PDB entry 3D4X | X-ray diffraction, 2.20 A resolution | chains B and C of the 4 polymer chains in the assembly

[Chain B]
Molecule: Hemoglobin subunit beta-A/B
From: Felis silvestris catus
UniProtKB: P07412 (HBB_FELCA); residues 2-146 here = UniProt positions 2-146
Chain sequence (145 residues; each row starts with the number of its first residue):
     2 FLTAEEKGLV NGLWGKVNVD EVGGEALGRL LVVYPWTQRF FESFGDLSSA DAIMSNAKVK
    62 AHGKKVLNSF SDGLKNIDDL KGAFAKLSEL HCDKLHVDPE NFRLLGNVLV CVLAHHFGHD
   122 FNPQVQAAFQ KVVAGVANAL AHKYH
Bound ions: heme Fe near H92 (its only coordinating residue here)
Small-molecule neighbours: heme (HEM): T38, F41, F42, F45, H63, K66, V67, S70, F85, L88, L91, H92, L96, V98, N102, F103, L106, L141
Curated features (UniProtKB/Swiss-Prot):
  - binding site (heme b): H63, H92
  - modified residue: S44 (Phosphoserine), K59 (N6-acetyllysine), K82 (N6-acetyllysine), C93 (S-nitrosocysteine), K144 (N6-acetyllysine)
  - natural variant: T4 (T4S: In beta-B), N139 (N139S: In beta-B), K144 (K144R: In beta-B)

[Chain C]
Molecule: Hemoglobin subunit alpha
From: Felis silvestris catus
UniProtKB: P07405 (HBA_FELCA); numbering as in UniProt (aligned over 1-141)
Chain sequence (141 residues; each row starts with the number of its first residue):
     1 VLSAADKSNV KACWGKIGSH AGEYGAEALE RTFCSFPTTK TYFPHFDLSH GSAQVKAHGQ
    61 KVADALTQAV AHMDDLPTAM SALSDLHAYK LRVDPVNFKF LSHCLLVTLA CHHPAEFTPA
   121 VHASLDKFFS AVSTVLTSKY R
Bound ions: heme Fe near H87 (its only coordinating residue here)
Small-molecule neighbours: heme (HEM): T39, Y42, F43, H45, F46, H58, K61, V62, A65, L66, L83, L86, H87, L91, V93, N97, F98, L101, V132, L136
Curated features (UniProtKB/Swiss-Prot):
  - binding site (O2): H58
  - binding site (heme b): H87
  - modified residue: S3 (Phosphoserine), K7 (N6-succinyllysine), K11 (N6-succinyllysine), K16 (N6-acetyllysine), Y24 (Phosphotyrosine), S35 (Phosphoserine), K40 (N6-succinyllysine), S49 (Phosphoserine), S102 (Phosphoserine), T108 (Phosphothreonine), S124 (Phosphoserine), T134 (Phosphothreonine), T137 (Phosphothreonine), S138 (Phosphoserine)

[Interface between chain B and chain C]
Pairs across the interface (19):
  V34(B) - R141(C)  hydrogen bond (backbone-side chain)
  Y35(B) - R141(C)
  W37(B) - R92(C)
  W37(B) - Y140(C)  hydrogen bond
  W37(B) - R141(C)
  R40(B) - L91(C)
  R40(B) - R92(C)
  H97(B) - T41(C)
  H97(B) - P44(C)
  D99(B) - T41(C)
  D99(B) - Y42(C)  hydrogen bond
  D99(B) - D94(C)
  D99(B) - N97(C)  hydrogen bond
  P100(B) - T38(C)
  E101(B) - D94(C)
  E101(B) - V96(C)
  Y145(B) - T41(C)
  H146(B) - P37(C)
  H146(B) - K40(C)  hydrogen bond (backbone-side chain)
Interface residues without a listed pair, chain B (12 interface residues in all): P36, V98

[Overview]
The interface between chain B and chain C involves 12 residues on one side and 13 on the other, with 5
hydrogen bonds. Polar pairs include V34(B)-R141(C), W37(B)-Y140(C) and D99(B)-Y42(C). Bound to chain B: heme.
Ligands of chain C: heme.
Chain B is Hemoglobin subunit beta-A/B and chain C is Hemoglobin subunit alpha, both from Felis silvestris
catus; the structure, Crystal structure determination of cat (Felis silvestris catus) hemoglobin at 2.2
angstrom resolution, was determined by X-ray diffraction.
